PDB entry 7AEB | electron microscopy, 2.70 A resolution | chains M and T of the 42 polymer chains in the assembly

Chain M:
Name: LysM domain-containing protein
From: Algoriphagus machipongonensis
UniProtKB: A3HTB8 (A3HTB8_9BACT); numbering as in UniProt (aligned over 1-228)
Chain sequence (228 residues; each row starts with the number of its first residue):
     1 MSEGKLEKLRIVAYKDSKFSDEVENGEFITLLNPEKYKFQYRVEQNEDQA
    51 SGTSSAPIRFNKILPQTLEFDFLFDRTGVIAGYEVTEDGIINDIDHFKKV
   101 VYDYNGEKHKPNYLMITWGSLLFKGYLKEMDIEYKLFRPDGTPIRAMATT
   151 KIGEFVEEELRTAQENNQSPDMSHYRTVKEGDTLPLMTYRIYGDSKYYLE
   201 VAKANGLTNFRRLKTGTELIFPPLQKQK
Not modelled in the structure: 1, 169, 228

Chain T:
Name: Putative tail lysozyme
From: Algoriphagus machipongonensis
UniProtKB: A3HTB5 (A3HTB5_9BACT); numbering as in UniProt (aligned over 1-137)
Chain sequence (137 residues; each row starts with the number of its first residue):
     1 MMEKSKDFLGTGWGFPPEFETSIGQVKTTSGVEDIQKSLEILFSTKIGER
    51 IMQPTYGCNLDELLFSPINRTLKTYVIELIKNAILYHEPRIDPEKIDITQ
   101 GNEIEGELLIHLQYIVRATNSRKNMVYPFYLEEGTNI
Not modelled in the structure: 1-3, 137

How chain M and chain T interact:
Pairs across the interface - 34 pairs, chain M then chain T:
  S2(M) - N69(T)
  E7(M) - T71(T)
  G119(M) - R70(T)
  G119(M) - T71(T)
  G119(M) - T74(T)  hydrogen bond (backbone-side chain)
  S120(M) - T74(T)
  K124(M) - E78(T)  salt bridge
  K124(M) - N82(T)
  E157(M) - Y86(T)
  E159(M) - Y86(T)
  L160(M) - Y86(T)
  T162(M) - N136(T)
  A163(M) - L85(T)
  N166(M) - R117(T)
  N167(M) - R122(T)  hydrogen bond (backbone-side chain)
  D171(M) - R122(T)  salt bridge
  D171(M) - E133(T)
  M172(M) - T119(T)
  M172(M) - N120(T)
  M172(M) - S121(T)
  M172(M) - E133(T)
  S173(M) - T119(T)
  S173(M) - N120(T)  hydrogen bond (backbone-backbone)
  S173(M) - E133(T)  hydrogen bond (backbone-side chain)
  H174(M) - A118(T)  hydrogen bond (side chain-backbone)
  H174(M) - T119(T)  hydrogen bond
  Y175(M) - S5(T)
  Y175(M) - K6(T)
  Y175(M) - F8(T)  hydrophobic
  Y175(M) - R117(T)
  Y175(M) - A118(T)
  E218(M) - S5(T)  hydrogen bond
  I220(M) - S5(T)
  K226(M) - E132(T)
Interface residues without a listed pair, chain M (26 interface residues in all): K18, L122, Q164, Q168, L219, P223
Interface residues without a listed pair, chain T (24 interface residues in all): I68, Y75, K123, F129

Overview:
26 residues of chain M and 24 residues of chain T are in contact; the contacts include 7 hydrogen bonds and 2
salt bridges. Polar contacts include K124(M)-E78(T), D171(M)-R122(T) and G119(M)-T74(T).
Chain M is LysM domain-containing protein and chain T is Putative tail lysozyme, both from Algoriphagus
machipongonensis; the structure, Cryo-EM structure of an extracellular contractile injection system in marine
bacterium Algoriphagus machipongonensis, the baseplate complex ..., was determined by electron microscopy
(same publication as 7AEF, 7ADZ and 7AE0).
